PDB entry 9MW0 | electron microscopy, 3.37 A resolution | chains D and F of the 6 polymer chains in the assembly

[Chain D (and F)]
Name: MmpL5 protein
From: Mycolicibacterium smegmatis
Notes: chain F of this document is another copy of the same molecule, construct and numbering; everything in this record applies to it too
UniProt: A0QS80 (A0QS80_MYCS2); residue numbers follow UniProt; this construct covers 1-967
Sequence (967 residues; row label = number of the first residue in the row):
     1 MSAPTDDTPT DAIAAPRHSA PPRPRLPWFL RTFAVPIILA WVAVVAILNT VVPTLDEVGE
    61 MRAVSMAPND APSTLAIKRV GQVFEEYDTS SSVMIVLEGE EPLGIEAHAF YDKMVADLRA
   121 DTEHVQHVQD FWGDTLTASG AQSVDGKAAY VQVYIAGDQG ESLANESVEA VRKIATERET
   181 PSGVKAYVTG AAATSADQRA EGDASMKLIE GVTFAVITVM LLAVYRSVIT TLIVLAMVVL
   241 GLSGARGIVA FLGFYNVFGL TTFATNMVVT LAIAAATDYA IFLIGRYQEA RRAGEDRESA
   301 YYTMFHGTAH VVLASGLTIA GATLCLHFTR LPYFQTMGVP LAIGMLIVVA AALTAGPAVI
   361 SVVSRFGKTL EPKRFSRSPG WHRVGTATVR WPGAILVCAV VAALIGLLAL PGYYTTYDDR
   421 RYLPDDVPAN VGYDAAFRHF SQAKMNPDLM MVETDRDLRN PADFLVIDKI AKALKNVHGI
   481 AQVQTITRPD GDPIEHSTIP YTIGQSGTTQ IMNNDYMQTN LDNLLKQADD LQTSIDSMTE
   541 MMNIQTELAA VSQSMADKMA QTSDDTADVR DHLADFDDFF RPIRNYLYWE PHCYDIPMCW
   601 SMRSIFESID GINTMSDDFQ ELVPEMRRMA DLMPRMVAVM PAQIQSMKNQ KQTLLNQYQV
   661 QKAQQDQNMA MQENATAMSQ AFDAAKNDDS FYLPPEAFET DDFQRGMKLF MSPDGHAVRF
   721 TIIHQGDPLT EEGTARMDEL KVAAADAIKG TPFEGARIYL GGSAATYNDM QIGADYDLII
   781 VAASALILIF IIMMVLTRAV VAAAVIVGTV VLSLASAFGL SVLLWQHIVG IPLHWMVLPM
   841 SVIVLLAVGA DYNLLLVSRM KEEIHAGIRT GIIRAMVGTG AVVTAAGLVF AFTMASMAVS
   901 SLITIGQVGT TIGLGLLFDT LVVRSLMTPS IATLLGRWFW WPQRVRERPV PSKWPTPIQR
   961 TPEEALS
Not modelled in the structure: 1-21, 504-655, 958-967

[How chain D and chain F interact]
Residue-residue contacts (26; chain D residue first):
  W391(D) - R937(F)
  W391(D) - W938(F)
  K475(D) - K749(F)  hydrogen bond (backbone-side chain)
  V477(D) - K749(F)  hydrogen bond (backbone-side chain)
  H478(D) - D746(F)  salt bridge
  I480(D) - K749(F)  hydrogen bond (backbone-side chain)
  A481(D) - K749(F)
  I503(D) - I499(F)  hydrophobic
  I503(D) - I503(F)  hydrophobic
  N674(D) - E696(F)  hydrogen bond
  A677(D) - Y692(F)
  M678(D) - I499(F)  hydrophobic
  M678(D) - Y692(F)
  A681(D) - L465(F)
  A681(D) - Y692(F)  hydrophobic
  F682(D) - L465(F)  hydrophobic
  F682(D) - I499(F)  hydrophobic
  F682(D) - F691(F)
  F682(D) - Y692(F)  hydrophobic
  A684(D) - A462(F)  hydrophobic
  A684(D) - P752(F)
  A685(D) - A462(F)
  A685(D) - L465(F)  hydrophobic
  A685(D) - P752(F)
  K686(D) - G750(F)
  Q725(D) - K749(F)
Also at the interface, not in a pair above, chain D (19 interface residues in all): A394, N476, P500
Also at the interface, not in a pair above, chain F (19 interface residues in all): P461, V466, T502, P695, V742, T751

[Overview]
Chain D and chain F each contribute 19 residues to their interface, with 4 hydrogen bonds and 1 salt bridge.
Polar pairs include H478(D)-D746(F), K475(D)-K749(F) and V477(D)-K749(F).
Both chains are MmpL5 protein (Mycolicibacterium smegmatis). Entry 9MW0 (Bipartite complex of MmpL5-AcpM from
Mycolicibacterium smegmatis) was determined by electron microscopy.
